Entry 4Y7Y (X-ray diffraction, 2.40 A resolution); this record covers chains K and W of the 32 polymer chains in the assembly.

# Chain K
Protein: Proteasome subunit beta type-5
Organism: Saccharomyces cerevisiae (strain ATCC 204508 / S288c)
Notes: EC 3.4.25.1
Reference sequence: P30656 (PSB5_YEAST); residues 1-212 here correspond to UniProt positions 76-287 (UniProt number = residue number + 75)
Chain sequence (212 residues; each row starts with the number of its first residue):
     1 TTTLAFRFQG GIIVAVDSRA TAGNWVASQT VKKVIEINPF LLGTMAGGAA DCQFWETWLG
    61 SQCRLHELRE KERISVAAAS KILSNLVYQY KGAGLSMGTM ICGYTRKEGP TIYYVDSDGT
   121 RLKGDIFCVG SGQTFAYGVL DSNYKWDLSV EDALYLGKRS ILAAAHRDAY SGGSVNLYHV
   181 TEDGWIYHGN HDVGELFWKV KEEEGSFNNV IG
Bound ions: Mg2+: Ala165, Asp168, Ser171 (shared with Asp204(W) of chain W)

# Chain W
Protein: Proteasome subunit beta type-3
Organism: Saccharomyces cerevisiae (strain ATCC 204508 / S288c)
Notes: EC 3.4.25.1
Reference sequence: P25451 (PSB3_YEAST); residues 0-204 here correspond to UniProt positions 1-205 (UniProt number = residue number + 1)
Chain sequence (205 residues; numbered 0 to 204; the number before each row is that of its first residue; numbering starts at 0):
     0 MSDPSSINGG IVVAMTGKDC VAIACDLRLG SQSLGVSNKF EKIFHYGHVF LGITGLATDV
    60 TTLNEMFRYK TNLYKLKEER AIEPETFTQL VSSSLYERRF GPYFVGPVVA GINSKSGKPF
   120 IAGFDLIGCI DEAKDFIVSG TASDQLFGMC ESLYEPNLEP EDLFETISQA LLNAADRDAL
   180 SGWGAVVYII KKDEVVKRYL KMRQD
Disordered / not traced: 0
Bound ions: Mg2+: Asp204 (shared with Ala165(K), Asp168(K), Ser171(K) of chain K)
Swiss-Prot annotation at these positions:
  - modified residue: Ser30 (Phosphoserine)
  - cross-link: Lys69 (Glycyl lysine isopeptide (Lys-Gly) (interchain with G-Cter in ubiquitin))

# How chain K and chain W interact
Contacting residue pairs (44):
  Arg19(K) with Asp204(W), salt bridge
  Asn24(K) with Asp177(W); Ala178(W), hydrogen bond (backbone-backbone); Leu179(W)
  Trp25(K) with Gln144(W); Arg176(W)
  Val26(K) with Asp175(W); Arg176(W), hydrogen bond (backbone-side chain); Asp177(W); Ala178(W)
  Ala27(K) with Arg176(W), hydrogen bond (backbone-side chain)
  Ser28(K) with Arg176(W)
  Gln29(K) with Arg202(W)
  Phe135(K) with Leu33(W), hydrophobic
  Ala165(K) with Asp204(W)
  His166(K) with Trp182(W), hydrogen bond (backbone-side chain); Gln203(W), hydrogen bond (side chain-backbone)
  Arg167(K) with Ser32(W); Gly34(W), hydrogen bond (side chain-backbone); Val35(W); Trp182(W)
  Asp168(K) with Ser32(W)
  Ala169(K) with Arg27(W); Ser32(W), hydrogen bond (backbone-backbone); Ala178(W)
  Tyr170(K) with Ser32(W); Ala178(W), hydrophobic
  Ser171(K) with Asp204(W)
  Gly172(K) with Asp204(W)
  Gly173(K) with Arg202(W), hydrogen bond (backbone-side chain); Asp204(W), hydrogen bond (backbone-side chain)
  Asp192(K) with Arg202(W), salt bridge
  Val193(K) with Arg202(W); Asp204(W)
  Gly194(K) with Arg202(W)
  Phe197(K) with Gln203(W)
  Trp198(K) with Lys200(W); Met201(W); Gln203(W)
  Asn209(K) with Asn37(W), hydrogen bond (backbone-side chain); Lys38(W), hydrogen bond (backbone-side chain)
  Val210(K) with Asn37(W); Gln203(W)
  Ile211(K) with Lys38(W)
Other interface residues (no listed pair), chain K (26 interface residues in all): Asn208
Other interface residues (no listed pair), chain W (21 interface residues in all): Leu26, Tyr198

# Overview
26 residues of chain K and 21 residues of chain W are in contact; the contacts include 11 hydrogen bonds and 2
salt bridges. Among the polar pairs are Arg19(K)-Asp204(W), Asp192(K)-Arg202(W) and Val26(K)-Arg176(W). The
Mg2+ site is built by Ala165(K), Asp168(K), Ser171(K) and Asp204(W).
Chain K is Proteasome subunit beta type-5 and chain W is Proteasome subunit beta type-3, both from
Saccharomyces cerevisiae (strain ATCC 204508 / S288c); the structure, Yeast 20S proteasome in complex with
Ac-LAA-ep, was determined by X-ray diffraction together with 4Y69, 4Y6A, 4Y6V, 4Y6Z, 4Y70, 4Y74 and 34 further
entries from the same study.
